1RNF - chain A; structure by X-ray diffraction, 2.10 A resolution.

Chain A:
Name: Protein (ribonuclease 4)
Organism: Homo sapiens
Notes: EC 3.1.27.-
Reference sequence: P34096 (RNAS4_HUMAN); residues 0-119 here correspond to UniProt positions 28-147 (UniProt number = residue number + 28)
Sequence (120 residues; row label = number of the first residue in the row; numbering starts at 0):
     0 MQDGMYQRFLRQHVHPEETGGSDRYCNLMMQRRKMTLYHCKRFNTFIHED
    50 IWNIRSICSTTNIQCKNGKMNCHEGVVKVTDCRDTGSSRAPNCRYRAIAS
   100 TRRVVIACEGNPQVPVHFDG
Differences from the reference sequence: cloning artifact (0)
Disulfide bonds: Cys25-Cys81, Cys39-Cys92, Cys57-Cys107, Cys64-Cys71
Swiss-Prot annotation at these positions:
  - active site: His12 (Proton acceptor), His116 (Proton donor)
  - binding site (dUMP): Arg7, His12, Lys40, Asn43, Thr44, Phe117
  - modified residue: Gln1 (Pyrrolidone carboxylic acid)

Summary:
Curated annotation (UniProt) lists active-site residues His12 and His116 and 6 dUMP-binding residues.
Chain A is Protein (ribonuclease 4) (Homo sapiens); the structure, X-ray crystal structure of unliganded human
ribonuclease 4, was determined by X-ray diffraction (same publication as 2RNF).
